PDB entry 8E3U | X-ray diffraction, 1.99 A resolution | chains A and B of the 4 polymer chains in the assembly

== Chain A ==
Protein: Nitrogenase molybdenum-iron protein alpha chain
Organism: Azotobacter vinelandii DJ
Notes: EC 1.18.6.1
UniProt: P07328 (NIFD_AZOVI); residue numbers follow UniProt; this construct covers 1-492
Chain sequence (492 residues; numbered 1 to 492; the number before each row is that of its first residue):
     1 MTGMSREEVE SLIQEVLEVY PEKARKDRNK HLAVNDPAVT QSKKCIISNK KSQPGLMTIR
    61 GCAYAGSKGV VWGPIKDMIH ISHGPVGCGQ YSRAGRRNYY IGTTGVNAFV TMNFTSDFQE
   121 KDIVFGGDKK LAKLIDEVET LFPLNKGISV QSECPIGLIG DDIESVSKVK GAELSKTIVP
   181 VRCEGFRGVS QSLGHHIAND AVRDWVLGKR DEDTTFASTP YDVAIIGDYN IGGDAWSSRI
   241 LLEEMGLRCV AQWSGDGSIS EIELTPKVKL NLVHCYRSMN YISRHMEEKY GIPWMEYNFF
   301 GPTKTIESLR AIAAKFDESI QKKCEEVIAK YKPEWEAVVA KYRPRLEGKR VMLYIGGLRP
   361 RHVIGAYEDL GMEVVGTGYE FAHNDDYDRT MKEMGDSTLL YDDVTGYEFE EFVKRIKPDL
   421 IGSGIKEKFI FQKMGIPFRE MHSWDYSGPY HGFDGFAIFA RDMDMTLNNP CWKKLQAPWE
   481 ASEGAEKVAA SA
Not modelled in the structure: 1-4, 37-39, 481-492
Ion coordination: fe(7)-S(7) cluster Fe: C62, C88, C154 (shared with C70(B), C95(B), C153(B) of chain B); Fe ion near C275 (its only coordinating residue here)
Small-molecule neighbours:
  - 3-hydroxy-3-carboxy-adipic acid (HCA): A65, G95, R96, Q191, G424, I425, K426, E440, H442
  - ICS (iron-sulfur-molybdenum cluster with interstitial carbon): V70, R96, H195, Y229, I231, C275, R277, S278, I355, G356, G357, L358, R359, P360, F381, M441, H442
  - fe(7)-S(7) cluster (UFF): C62, Y64, P85, G87, C88, Y91, E153, C154, G185
Swiss-Prot annotation at these positions:
  - binding site ([8Fe-7S] cluster): C62, C88, C154
  - binding site ([7Fe-Mo-9S-C-homocitryl] cluster): C275, H442
  - mutagenesis: H195 (H195Q: No nitrogenase activity)

== Chain B ==
Protein: Nitrogenase molybdenum-iron protein beta chain
Organism: Azotobacter vinelandii DJ
Notes: EC 1.18.6.1
UniProt: C1DGZ8 (C1DGZ8_AZOVD); residues 1-523 here = UniProt positions 1-523
Chain sequence (523 residues; each row starts with the number of its first residue):
     1 MSQQVDKIKA SYPLFLDQDY KDMLAKKRDG FEEKYPQDKI DEVFQWTTTK EYQELNFQRE
    61 ALTVNPAKAC QPLGAVLCAL GFEKTMPYVH GSQGCVAYFR SYFNRHFREP VSCVSDSMTE
   121 DAAVFGGQQN MKDGLQNCKA TYKPDMIAVS TTCMAEVIGD DLNAFINNSK KEGFIPDEFP
   181 VPFAHTPAFV GSHVTGWDNM FEGIARYFTL KSMDDKVVGS NKKINIVPGF ETYLGNFRVI
   241 KRMLSEMGVG YSLLSDPEEV LDTPADGQFR MYAGGTTQEE MKDAPNALNT VLLQPWHLEK
   301 TKKFVEGTWK HEVPKLNIPM GLDWTDEFLM KVSEISGQPI PASLTKERGR LVDMMTDSHT
   361 WLHGKRFALW GDPDFVMGLV KFLLELGCEP VHILCHNGNK RWKKAVDAIL AASPYGKNAT
   421 VYIGKDLWHL RSLVFTDKPD FMIGNSYGKF IQRDTLHKGK EFEVPLIRIG FPIFDRHHLH
   481 RSTTLGYEGA MQILTTLVNS ILERLDEETR GMQATDYNHD LVR
Not modelled in the structure: 1
Construct notes: engineered mutation A188 (Ser in C1DGZ8)
Ion coordination: fe(7)-S(7) cluster Fe: C70, C95, C153 (shared with C62(A), C88(A), C154(A) of chain A); Fe ion site 1: R108, E109 (shared with 2 residues of chain D); Fe ion site 2: D353, D357 (shared with 2 residues of chain D)
Small-molecule neighbours: fe(7)-S(7) cluster (UFF): C70, P72, S92, G94, C95, Y98, F99, T152, C153, A188
From the paper describing this entry:
  - mutagenesis - S188A: decreased growth
  - mutagenesis - S188A (3.9 h): unchanged growth in response to 100% Fe
  - mutagenesis - S188A: unchanged expression in response to 100% Fe
  - mutagenesis - S188A: increased expression in response to 1% Fe
  - mutagenesis - S188A (<50% of wt): decreased catalytic activity on 1% Fe
  - mutagenesis - S188A: decreased catalytic activity on oxidized

== Interface between chain A and chain B ==
Pairs across the interface (195; chain A residue first):
  V19(A) - A140(B)
  Y20(A) - T141(B)
  P21(A) - Q136(B)
  P21(A) - N137(B)
  P21(A) - A140(B)
  K23(A) - D133(B)  salt bridge
  A24(A) - N137(B)
  S52(A) - Q93(B)  hydrogen bond
  S52(A) - S117(B)
  P54(A) - S115(B)
  P54(A) - D116(B)
  P54(A) - N130(B)
  P54(A) - G134(B)
  P54(A) - N137(B)  hydrogen bond (backbone-side chain)
  G55(A) - S115(B)  hydrogen bond (backbone-backbone)
  G55(A) - D116(B)
  G55(A) - C138(B)  hydrogen bond (backbone-backbone)
  G55(A) - Y142(B)
  L56(A) - N137(B)
  L56(A) - T141(B)
  L56(A) - Y142(B)  hydrogen bond (backbone-side chain)
  M57(A) - M86(B)  hydrophobic
  M57(A) - R100(B)
  M57(A) - S112(B)
  M57(A) - C113(B)
  M57(A) - V114(B)  hydrophobic
  M57(A) - Y142(B)
  T58(A) - Q93(B)
  T58(A) - R100(B)
  R60(A) - Q93(B)
  R60(A) - A97(B)
  G61(A) - Q93(B)  hydrogen bond (backbone-side chain)
  G61(A) - G94(B)
  C62(A) - G94(B)
  Y64(A) - Y98(B)
  A65(A) - Y98(B)
  K76(A) - E32(B)  salt bridge
  P85(A) - A188(B)  hydrophobic
  V86(A) - P66(B)  hydrophobic
  V86(A) - A69(B)
  G87(A) - C70(B)
  Q90(A) - P66(B)  hydrogen bond (side chain-backbone)
  Q90(A) - K68(B)  hydrogen bond (side chain-backbone)
  Q90(A) - Y102(B)
  Q90(A) - Y447(B)
  Y91(A) - A69(B)
  Y91(A) - C70(B)  hydrogen bond
  Y91(A) - L73(B)
  Y91(A) - Y98(B)  hydrophobic
  Y91(A) - F99(B)  hydrophobic
  Y91(A) - Y102(B)  hydrophobic
  S92(A) - Y98(B)
  R93(A) - N65(B)  hydrogen bond
  R93(A) - Y447(B)
  R93(A) - F450(B)
  G95(A) - R105(B)  hydrogen bond (backbone-side chain)
  Y99(A) - S11(B)
  T103(A) - I40(B)
  T104(A) - R453(B)
  V106(A) - I40(B)
  V106(A) - V43(B)  hydrophobic
  V106(A) - F44(B)  hydrophobic
  N107(A) - K34(B)
  N107(A) - I40(B)
  T111(A) - R453(B)
  M112(A) - V64(B)  hydrophobic
  M112(A) - N65(B)
  M112(A) - W428(B)  hydrophobic
  N113(A) - T63(B)
  N113(A) - V64(B)
  N113(A) - N65(B)  hydrogen bond (backbone-backbone)
  N113(A) - P66(B)
  F114(A) - T63(B)
  T115(A) - L62(B)
  T115(A) - T63(B)  hydrogen bond (backbone-backbone)
  S116(A) - A61(B)
  D117(A) - T63(B)
  D117(A) - K68(B)  salt bridge
  F118(A) - F189(B)
  Q119(A) - F189(B)
  E120(A) - F189(B)  hydrogen bond (backbone-backbone)
  E120(A) - V190(B)
  I123(A) - V157(B)  hydrophobic
  I123(A) - F189(B)  hydrophobic
  K130(A) - A61(B)
  K133(A) - E60(B)
  K133(A) - A61(B)
  L134(A) - A61(B)
  L134(A) - L62(B)  hydrophobic
  E137(A) - R59(B)
  E137(A) - E60(B)  hydrogen bond (side chain-backbone)
  E137(A) - A61(B)  hydrogen bond (side chain-backbone)
  E137(A) - L62(B)  hydrogen bond (side chain-backbone)
  V138(A) - L62(B)  hydrophobic
  T140(A) - W46(B)
  L141(A) - Y52(B)  hydrogen bond (backbone-side chain)
  L141(A) - L55(B)  hydrophobic
  L141(A) - N56(B)
  L141(A) - R59(B)
  F142(A) - W428(B)  hydrophobic
  P143(A) - W46(B)
  L144(A) - Y35(B)
  L144(A) - V43(B)  hydrophobic
  K146(A) - E32(B)
  K146(A) - E33(B)  hydrogen bond (side chain-backbone)
  C154(A) - S92(B)
  C154(A) - C153(B)  hydrophobic
  P155(A) - C153(B)  hydrophobic
  L158(A) - A123(B)  hydrophobic
  L158(A) - M154(B)  hydrophobic
  I159(A) - V157(B)  hydrophobic
  F186(A) - T119(B)
  F186(A) - E120(B)  hydrogen bond (backbone-backbone)
  F186(A) - M154(B)  hydrophobic
  R187(A) - E120(B)  salt bridge
  G188(A) - T119(B)
  G188(A) - E120(B)  hydrogen bond (backbone-side chain)
  V189(A) - Q93(B)  hydrogen bond (backbone-side chain)
  R210(A) - E33(B)  salt bridge
  G232(A) - S11(B)
  G232(A) - F15(B)
  G233(A) - F15(B)
  W236(A) - F15(B)  hydrophobic
  W236(A) - Y20(B)
  W236(A) - M23(B)
  W236(A) - L24(B)
  S237(A) - F15(B)
  S237(A) - Y20(B)  hydrogen bond
  R239(A) - M23(B)
  R239(A) - K27(B)
  R239(A) - F31(B)
  I240(A) - D19(B)
  I240(A) - Y20(B)  hydrophobic
  I240(A) - M23(B)
  R248(A) - F31(B)
  C249(A) - F31(B)
  V250(A) - F31(B)
  Q252(A) - K27(B)
  D256(A) - K27(B)  salt bridge
  S258(A) - F31(B)
  S258(A) - E32(B)
  S260(A) - F31(B)  hydrogen bond (side chain-backbone)
  S260(A) - E32(B)  hydrogen bond (side chain-backbone)
  S260(A) - E33(B)
  E261(A) - K27(B)  salt bridge
  E261(A) - F31(B)
  E261(A) - E32(B)
  E334(A) - S2(B)  hydrogen bond
  E334(A) - Q3(B)  hydrogen bond (side chain-backbone)
  A337(A) - V5(B)
  V338(A) - V5(B)  hydrophobic
  K341(A) - V5(B)
  G406(A) - Y142(B)
  Y407(A) - T141(B)
  Y407(A) - Y142(B)  hydrogen bond (backbone-side chain)
  E410(A) - F269(B)
  I425(A) - S101(B)
  I425(A) - N104(B)
  K426(A) - A97(B)
  K426(A) - R100(B)
  K426(A) - S101(B)
  K426(A) - N104(B)
  F429(A) - N104(B)
  F429(A) - R108(B)
  F429(A) - E109(B)
  F429(A) - P110(B)
  I430(A) - P110(B)
  I430(A) - F269(B)
  K433(A) - E109(B)  salt bridge
  K433(A) - P110(B)
  K433(A) - T263(B)  hydrogen bond (side chain-backbone)
  K433(A) - D266(B)
  K433(A) - G267(B)  hydrogen bond (backbone-backbone)
  K433(A) - Q268(B)  hydrogen bond (backbone-backbone)
  M434(A) - G267(B)
  M434(A) - Q268(B)
  M434(A) - F269(B)  hydrophobic
  G448(A) - A10(B)
  G448(A) - S11(B)  hydrogen bond (backbone-backbone)
  P449(A) - S11(B)
  P449(A) - F15(B)  hydrophobic
  D454(A) - S2(B)  hydrogen bond (side chain-backbone)
  D454(A) - Q3(B)  hydrogen bond (backbone-side chain)
  D454(A) - L14(B)
  D454(A) - Y20(B)  hydrogen bond
  A457(A) - Q3(B)
  A457(A) - I8(B)  hydrophobic
  I458(A) - Q3(B)
  I458(A) - I8(B)  hydrophobic
  I458(A) - K9(B)
  I458(A) - A10(B)  hydrophobic
  R461(A) - I8(B)
  L475(A) - A265(B)
  L475(A) - D266(B)
  L475(A) - G267(B)
Also at the interface, not in a pair above, chain A (114 interface residues in all): Q53, I59, D77, I81, C88, I101, G102, G105, S190, L193, F216, E243, L264, K330, Y331, Y342, T405, Q432, G435
Also at the interface, not in a pair above, chain B (95 interface residues in all): K39, Q58, A67, M118, I158, P264, M271, D454

== Overview ==
Chain A and chain B form an interface of 114 and 95 residues respectively; the contacts include 35 hydrogen
bonds and 8 salt bridges. Polar contacts include K23(A)-D133(B), K76(A)-E32(B) and D117(A)-K68(B). From the
paper: S188A of chain B reduces growth; S188A of chain B increases expression in response to 1% Fe.
Here chain A is Nitrogenase molybdenum-iron protein alpha chain and chain B is Nitrogenase molybdenum-iron
protein beta chain, both from Azotobacter vinelandii DJ. Entry 8E3U (Nickel-reconstituted nitrogenase MoFeP
mutant S188A from Azotobacter vinelandii after IDS oxidation) was determined by X-ray diffraction, deposited
together with 8E3T and 8E3V.
